8E70 - chains c and d of the 7 polymer chains in the assembly; structure by electron microscopy, 4.10 A resolution (low resolution: residue-level contacts below are approximate; hydrogen-bond / salt-bridge calls are withheld).

# Chain c (and d)
Name: Transcription termination factor Rho
From: Escherichia coli
Notes: EC 3.6.4.-; chain d of this document is another copy of the same molecule, construct and numbering; everything in this record applies to it too
UniProtKB: A0A0A0GPI6 (A0A0A0GPI6_ECOLX); residues 1-419 here correspond to UniProt positions 25-443 (UniProt number = residue number + 24)
Chain sequence (419 residues; each row starts with the number of its first residue):
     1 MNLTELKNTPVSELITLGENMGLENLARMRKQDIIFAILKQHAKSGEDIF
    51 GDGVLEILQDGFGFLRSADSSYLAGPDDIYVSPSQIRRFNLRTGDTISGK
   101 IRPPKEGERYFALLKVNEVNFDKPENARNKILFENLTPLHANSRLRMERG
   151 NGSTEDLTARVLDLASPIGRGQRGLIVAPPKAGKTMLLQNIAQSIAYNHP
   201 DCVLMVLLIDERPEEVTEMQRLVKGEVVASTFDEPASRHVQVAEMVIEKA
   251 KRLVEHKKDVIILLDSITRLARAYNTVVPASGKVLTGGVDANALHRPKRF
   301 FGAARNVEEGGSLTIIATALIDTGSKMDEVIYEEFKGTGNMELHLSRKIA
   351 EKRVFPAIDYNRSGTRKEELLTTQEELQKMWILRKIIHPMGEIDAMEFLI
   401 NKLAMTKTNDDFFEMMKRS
Disordered / not traced: 418-419
Metal / ion sites: beryllium trifluoride ion: K184 (together with ADP)
Residues lining bound ligands:
  - ADP / beryllium trifluoride, molecule 1: T158, P179, P180, K181, A182, G183, K184, T185, M186, D265, L320, F355
  - ADP / beryllium trifluoride, molecule 2: G337, T365, R366, K367

# How chain c and chain d interact
Contacting residue pairs (54; chain c residue first):
  R28(c) - R128(d)
  P180(c) - G337(d)
  P180(c) - R366(d)
  K181(c) - E342(d)
  K181(c) - R362(d)
  K181(c) - S363(d)
  K181(c) - G364(d)
  K181(c) - R366(d)
  A182(c) - R366(d)
  M186(c) - K367(d)
  D210(c) - K298(d)
  R212(c) - R173(d)
  R212(c) - T338(d)
  R212(c) - G339(d)
  R212(c) - N340(d)
  P213(c) - P138(d)
  P213(c) - R305(d)
  E214(c) - P138(d)
  E214(c) - L139(d)
  E214(c) - R173(d)
  E214(c) - A304(d)
  E214(c) - R305(d)
  T217(c) - P138(d)
  E218(c) - H140(d)
  R221(c) - E308(d)
  F232(c) - R299(d)
  F232(c) - G302(d)
  D233(c) - R299(d)
  D233(c) - R305(d)
  R269(c) - K298(d)
  R269(c) - G337(d)
  R272(c) - E334(d)
  T276(c) - N292(d)
  V278(c) - K283(d)
  A280(c) - K283(d)
  V284(c) - V284(d)
  G287(c) - T286(d)
  G288(c) - L285(d)
  G288(c) - T286(d)
  T323(c) - E333(d)
  T323(c) - E334(d)
  G324(c) - E329(d)
  G324(c) - V330(d)
  G324(c) - E333(d)
  K326(c) - T286(d)
  K326(c) - V330(d)
  M327(c) - L285(d)
  R347(c) - K336(d)
  K352(c) - K385(d)
  R353(c) - G364(d)
  R353(c) - T365(d)
  R353(c) - W381(d)
  R353(c) - K385(d)
  V354(c) - K385(d)
Also at the interface, not in a pair above, chain c (36 interface residues in all): E234, P279, T286, D322, S325, E351
Also at the interface, not in a pair above, chain d (42 interface residues in all): T137, S281, G287, A291, H295, A303, N306, R384

# Overview
The interface between chain c and chain d involves 36 residues on one side and 42 on the other. Ligands of
chain c: ADP / beryllium trifluoride.
Both chains are Transcription termination factor Rho (Escherichia coli). Entry 8E70 (Escherichia coli
Rho-dependent transcription pre-termination complex containing 18 nt long RNA spacer, dC75 rut mimic RNA ...)
was determined by electron microscopy, deposited together with 8E3F, 8E3H, 8E5K, 8E5L, 8E5O, 8E5P and 3
further entries.
